8XWP - chains R and L of the 6 polymer chains in the assembly; structure by electron microscopy, 3.21 A resolution.

Chain R:
Protein: Endothelin receptor type B
Organism: Homo sapiens
Reference sequence: P24530 (EDNRB_HUMAN); residue numbers follow UniProt; this construct covers 66-407
Chain sequence (346 residues; row label = number of the first residue in the row):
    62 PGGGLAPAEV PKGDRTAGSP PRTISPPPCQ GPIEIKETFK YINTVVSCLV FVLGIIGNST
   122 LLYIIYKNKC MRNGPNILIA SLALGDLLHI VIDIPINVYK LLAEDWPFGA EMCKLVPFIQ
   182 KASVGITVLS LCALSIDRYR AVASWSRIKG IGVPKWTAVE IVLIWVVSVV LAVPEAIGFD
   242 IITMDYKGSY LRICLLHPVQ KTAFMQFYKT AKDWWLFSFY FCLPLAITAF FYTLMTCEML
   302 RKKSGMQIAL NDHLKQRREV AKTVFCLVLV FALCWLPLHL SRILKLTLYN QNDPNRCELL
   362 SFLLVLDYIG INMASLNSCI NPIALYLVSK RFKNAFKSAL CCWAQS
Unresolved in the structure: 62-87, 302-311, 400-407
Cystine bridges: C90-C358, C174-C255
Differences from the reference sequence: expression tag (62-65); conflict Y124 (Arg in P24530), A396 (Cys in P24530), A400 (Cys in P24530), A405 (Cys in P24530)
Curated features (UniProtKB/Swiss-Prot):
  - modified residue: S305 (Phosphoserine)
  - lipidation (S-palmitoyl cysteine): C402, C403
  - natural variant: N137 (N137Y: Found in patients with Waardenburg syndrome 2), P156 (P156R: Found in patients with Waardenburg syndrome 2), A183 (A183G: In WS4A), W276 (W276C: In HSCR2), F292 (F292L: In WS4A), R319 (R319W: In HSCR2), M374 (M374I: In HSCR2), P383 (P383L: In HSCR2)
  - mutagenesis: C402 (C402S: Abolishes palmitoylation; when associated with S-403 and S-405), C403 (C403S: Abolishes palmitoylation; when associated with S-402 and S-405)
From the paper describing this entry:
  - conformationally variable residues (helix shift, side-chain flip): R199, Y293, N382, P383, L386
  - contacts within the chain: I140-L195 (hydrophobic contact), I140-L386 (hydrophobic contact), R199-Y293 (hydrogen bond), M296-V325, T324-V389
  - mutagenesis - R199A, Y293F, N382A: abolished signaling with Endothelin-1 (chain L)
  - mutagenesis - L386A, L386I, L386N, L386V, L386Y: decreased signaling with Endothelin-1 (chain L)
  - mutagenesis - N134A, H314A, R318A, V389A, K391A: unchanged signaling with Guanine nucleotide-binding protein G(i) subunit alpha-1
  - contacts within the chain: D147-S379 (hydrogen bond) (from molecular simulation)

Chain L:
Protein: Endothelin-1
Organism: Homo sapiens
Reference sequence: P05305 (EDN1_HUMAN); residues 1-21 here correspond to UniProt positions 53-73 (UniProt number = residue number + 52)
Chain sequence (21 residues; numbered 1 to 21; the number before each row is that of its first residue):
     1 CSCSSLMDKE CVYFCHLDII W
Cystine bridges: C1-C15, C3-C11
Curated features (UniProtKB/Swiss-Prot):
  - site: W21 (Cleavage)

How chain R and chain L interact:
Residue-residue contacts - 51 pairs, chain R then chain L:
  P88(R) - E10(L)
  I94(R) - L17(L)
  N158(R) - I19(L)
  N158(R) - I20(L)  hydrogen bond (side chain-backbone)
  K161(R) - H16(L)  hydrogen bond (side chain-backbone)
  K161(R) - I20(L)
  E165(R) - H16(L)  hydrogen bond (backbone-side chain)
  E165(R) - L17(L)
  D166(R) - H16(L)
  W167(R) - I20(L)  hydrophobic
  V177(R) - I20(L)  hydrophobic
  Q181(R) - I20(L)  hydrogen bond (side chain-backbone)
  Q181(R) - W21(L)
  K182(R) - W21(L)  hydrogen bond (side chain-backbone)
  V185(R) - W21(L)  hydrophobic
  F240(R) - W21(L)
  I243(R) - L6(L)  hydrophobic
  Y247(R) - Y13(L)  hydrophobic
  L252(R) - H16(L)
  I254(R) - V12(L)
  I254(R) - C15(L)  hydrophobic
  I254(R) - H16(L)
  L256(R) - C1(L)  hydrophobic
  L257(R) - C1(L)
  L257(R) - S2(L)
  H258(R) - L6(L)
  P259(R) - C3(L)
  P259(R) - S4(L)
  P259(R) - L6(L)
  K270(R) - S2(L)  hydrogen bond
  K270(R) - C3(L)
  K273(R) - W21(L)
  L277(R) - W21(L)
  L339(R) - I19(L)  hydrophobic
  R343(R) - C1(L)
  R343(R) - F14(L)
  R343(R) - D18(L)  salt bridge
  R343(R) - I19(L)
  R343(R) - W21(L)
  K346(R) - C1(L)
  K346(R) - S2(L)
  K346(R) - F14(L)
  L365(R) - F14(L)  hydrophobic
  L365(R) - L17(L)  hydrophobic
  L365(R) - D18(L)
  D368(R) - D18(L)
  D368(R) - I19(L)
  Y369(R) - L17(L)  hydrogen bond (side chain-backbone)
  Y369(R) - D18(L)
  Y369(R) - I19(L)  hydrophobic
  I372(R) - I19(L)  hydrophobic
Other interface residues (no listed pair), chain R (39 interface residues in all): P89, E95, I157, P178, M245, W336, Y350, R357, L361
Other interface residues (no listed pair), chain L (18 interface residues in all): S5, C11
Interface features reported in the paper:
  - specific contacts: W336(R)-W21(L)
  - interface residues, chain R: I157(R), K182(R), K273(R), L277(R), L339(R), R343(R), D368(R)
  - interface residues, chain L: Y13(L), F14(L), L17(L)

Summary:
39 residues of chain R and 18 residues of chain L are in contact, with 7 hydrogen bonds and 1 salt bridge.
Among the polar pairs are R343(R)-D18(L), N158(R)-I20(L) and K161(R)-H16(L). The authors report a contact
between W336(R) and W21(L). From the paper: L386A, L386I and L386N of chain R, among others, reduce signaling
with Endothelin-1 (chain L); interface residues I157(R), K182(R) and Y13(L) among others; 13 substitutions
were tested in all.
Here chain R is Endothelin receptor type B and chain L is Endothelin-1, both from Homo sapiens. Entry 8XWP
(Cryo-EM structure of ET-1 bound ETBR-DNGI complex) was determined by electron microscopy, deposited together
with 8XWQ and 8ZRT.
